PDB entry 8AAC | electron microscopy, 3.70 A resolution | chains 1A and 1B of the 180 polymer chains in the assembly

# Chain 1A (and 1B)
Molecule: C protein
Source organism: African cichlid nackednavirus
Notes: chain 1B of this document is another copy of the same molecule, construct and numbering; everything in this record applies to it too
UniProtKB: A0A3S9H6T3 (A0A3S9H6T3_9VIRU); residue numbers follow UniProt; this construct covers 2-174
Chain sequence (175 residues; numbered -1 to 174; 1 number in that range is skipped by the numbering (no residue carries it; nothing is unmodelled there); the number before each row is that of its first residue; numbers below 1 keep their minus sign (Met-1 is residue -1)):
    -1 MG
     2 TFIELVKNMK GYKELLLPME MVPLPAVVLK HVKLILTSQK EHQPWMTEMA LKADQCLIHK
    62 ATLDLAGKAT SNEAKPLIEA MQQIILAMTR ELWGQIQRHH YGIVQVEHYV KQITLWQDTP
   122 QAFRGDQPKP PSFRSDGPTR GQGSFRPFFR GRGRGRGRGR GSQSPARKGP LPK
Disordered / not traced: -1, 66-74, 137-174 (chain 1B: -1, 66-74, 136-174)
Construct notes: initiating methionine (-1); expression tag (0)
Reported in the primary citation:
  - conformationally variable residues (order/disorder transition): Leu66 to Glu74

# Chain 1A / chain 1B interface
Contacting residue pairs (51; chain 1A residue first):
  Phe3(1A) with Val33(1B), hydrophobic; Lys34(1B); Leu37(1B), hydrophobic; Ala51(1B); Leu58(1B), hydrophobic
  Ile4(1A) with Ala51(1B); Leu52(1B), hydrophobic
  Val7(1A) with His43(1B); Thr48(1B); Ala51(1B), hydrophobic
  Met10(1A) with Leu37(1B); Met47(1B), hydrophobic
  Lys11(1A) with Glu42(1B); His43(1B), hydrogen bond (backbone-backbone)
  Gly12(1A) with His43(1B)
  Tyr13(1A) with His43(1B); Thr48(1B)
  Leu30(1A) with Phe3(1B)
  Val33(1A) with Phe3(1B), hydrophobic
  Lys34(1A) with Phe3(1B)
  Leu37(1A) with Phe3(1B), hydrophobic; Met10(1B)
  Glu42(1A) with Lys11(1B)
  His43(1A) with Val7(1B); Lys11(1B), hydrogen bond (backbone-backbone); Gly12(1B), hydrogen bond (side chain-backbone); Tyr13(1B)
  Met47(1A) with Met10(1B), hydrophobic
  Thr48(1A) with Val7(1B); Tyr13(1B)
  Glu49(1A) with Glu49(1B)
  Ala51(1A) with Val7(1B), hydrophobic
  Leu52(1A) with Ile4(1B), hydrophobic; Glu92(1B)
  Asp55(1A) with Gly0(1B)
  Gln56(1A) with Ile85(1B); Ala88(1B); Glu92(1B)
  Leu58(1A) with Phe3(1B), hydrophobic
  Ile59(1A) with Ile85(1B), hydrophobic
  His60(1A) with His60(1B); Ile85(1B)
  Thr63(1A) with Leu78(1B); Ala81(1B)
  Leu78(1A) with Leu78(1B), hydrophobic; Ile79(1B), hydrophobic
  Ile85(1A) with Gln56(1B); Ile59(1B), hydrophobic; His60(1B)
  Glu92(1A) with Leu52(1B); Gln56(1B)
Also at the interface, not in a pair above, chain 1A (35 interface residues in all): Leu6, Lys14, Leu17, Pro45, Lys53, Ala54, Ala75, Ile104
Also at the interface, not in a pair above, chain 1B (40 interface residues in all): Leu30, Thr38, Lys41, Pro45, Lys53, Ala54, Thr63, Ala75, Met82, Met89, Gln96, Ile104

# Summary
35 residues of chain 1A face 40 of chain 1B across their interface; the contacts include 3 hydrogen bonds.
Among the polar pairs are His43(1A)-Gly12(1B) and Lys11(1A)-His43(1B). The paper reports conformational
variability at Leu66(1A).
Chain 1A and chain 1B are both C protein (African cichlid nackednavirus); the structure, African cichlid
nackednavirus capsid at pH 7.5, was determined by electron microscopy (same publication as 8C0O).
